4LAR - chain H; structure by X-ray diffraction, 2.38 A resolution.

# Chain H
Name: Single chain antibody fragment scFv6H4
Organism: Mus musculus
Notes: antibody fragment or engineered binder
Chain sequence (249 residues; row label = number of the first residue in the row; a row labelled like 117A-117I holds insertion residues (117A, then the next letters in order)):
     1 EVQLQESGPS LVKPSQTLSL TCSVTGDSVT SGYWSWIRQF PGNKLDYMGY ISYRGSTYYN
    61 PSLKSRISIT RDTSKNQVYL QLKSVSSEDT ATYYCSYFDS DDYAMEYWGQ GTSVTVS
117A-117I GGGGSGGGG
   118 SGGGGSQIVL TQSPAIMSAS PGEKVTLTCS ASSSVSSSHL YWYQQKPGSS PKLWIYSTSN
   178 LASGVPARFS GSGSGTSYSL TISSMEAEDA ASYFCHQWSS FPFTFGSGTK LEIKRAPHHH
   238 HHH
Disordered / not traced: 117A-117I, 233-240
Disulfides: Cys22-Cys95, Cys146-Cys212
Residues lining bound ligands: (2S)-1-phenylpropan-2-amine (1WE): Tyr33, Ser35, Tyr47, Tyr50, Phe98, Glu106, Tyr158, Tyr160, His213, Trp215, Phe220

# Overview
Bound to chain H: (2S)-1-phenylpropan-2-amine.
Chain H is Single chain antibody fragment scFv6H4 (Mus musculus); the structure, Crystal structure of a
therapeutic single chain antibody in complex with amphetamine, was determined by X-ray diffraction (same
publication as 4LAQ and 4LAS).
